PDB entry 9AU8 | electron microscopy, 3.44 A resolution | chains A and C of the 3 polymer chains in the assembly

Chain A:
Molecule: DNA polymerase theta
Source organism: Homo sapiens
Notes: EC 2.7.7.7
Reference sequence: O75417 (DPOLQ_HUMAN); residue numbers follow UniProt; this construct covers 1792-2590
Sequence (799 residues; row label = number of the first residue in the row):
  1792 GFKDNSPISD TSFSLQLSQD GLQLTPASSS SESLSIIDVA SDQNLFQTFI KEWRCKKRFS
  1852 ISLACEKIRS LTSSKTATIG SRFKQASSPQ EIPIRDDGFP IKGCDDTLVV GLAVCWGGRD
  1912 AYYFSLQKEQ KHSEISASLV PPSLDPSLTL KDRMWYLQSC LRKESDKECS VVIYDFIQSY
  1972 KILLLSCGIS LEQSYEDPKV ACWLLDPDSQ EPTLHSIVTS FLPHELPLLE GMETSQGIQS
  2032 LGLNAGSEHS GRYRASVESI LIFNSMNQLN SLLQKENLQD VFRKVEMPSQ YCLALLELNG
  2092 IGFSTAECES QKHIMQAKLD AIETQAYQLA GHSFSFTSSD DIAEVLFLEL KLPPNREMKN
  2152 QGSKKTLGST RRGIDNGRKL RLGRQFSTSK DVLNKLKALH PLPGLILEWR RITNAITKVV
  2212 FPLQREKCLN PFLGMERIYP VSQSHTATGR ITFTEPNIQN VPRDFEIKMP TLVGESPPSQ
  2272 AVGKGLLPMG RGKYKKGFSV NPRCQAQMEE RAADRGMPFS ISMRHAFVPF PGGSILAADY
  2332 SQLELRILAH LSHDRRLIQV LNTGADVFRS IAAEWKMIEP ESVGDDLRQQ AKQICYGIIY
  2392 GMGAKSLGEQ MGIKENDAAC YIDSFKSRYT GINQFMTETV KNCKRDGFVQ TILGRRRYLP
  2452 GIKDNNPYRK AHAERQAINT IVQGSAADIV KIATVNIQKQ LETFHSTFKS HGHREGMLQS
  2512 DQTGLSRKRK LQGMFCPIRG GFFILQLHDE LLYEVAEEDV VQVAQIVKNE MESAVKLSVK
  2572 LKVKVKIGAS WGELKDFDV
Disordered / not traced: 1792-1823, 1862-1884, 1921-1935, 2149-2173, 2262-2307, 2509-2525
Metal / ion sites: Mg2+: Asp-2330 (together with dTTP)
Ligand contacts: dTTP (TTP): Arg-2241, Asp-2330, Tyr-2331, Ser-2332, Gln-2333, Leu-2334, Glu-2335, Phe-2359, Arg-2379, Gln-2380, Lys-2383, Gln-2384, Tyr-2387, Tyr-2391, Gln-2474, Asp-2540
Swiss-Prot annotation at these positions:
  - region: Lys-2142 to Phe-2177 (Loop 1)
  - binding site (Mg(2+)): Asp-2330, Tyr-2331, Asp-2540
  - mutagenesis: Ser-1977 (S1977P: Decreased protein stability), Lys-2181 (K2181A: Impaired ability to bypasse abasic sites), Arg-2202 (R2202A: Impaired ability to bypasse abasic sites. In Pol-theta(RR) mutant; abolished polymerase activity; when associated with V-2254), Arg-2254 (R2254A/V: Impaired ability to bypasse abasic sites; R2254V: In Pol-theta(RR) mutant; abolished polymerase activity; when associated with A-2202), Asp-2540 to Glu-2541 (Abolishes DNA polymerase activity)
From the paper describing this entry:
  - Mg2+ coordination: Asp-2330
  - binding site for dTTP: Gln-2384
  - binding site for the 29-nt DNA strand: Gln-2234, Ala-2238, Asn-2248, Gln-2384, Arg-2448, His-2463, Arg-2466
  - binding site for the 20-nt DNA strand (chain C): Lys-2181, Arg-2201, Arg-2202, Arg-2254, Arg-2315

Chain C:
Molecule: 20-nt DNA strand
Sequence (20 nucleotides; row label = number of the first residue in the row):
     1 TGCTGTGAGG CATCCGTAGC
Disordered / not traced: 1-14
Modified positions: DOC (2',3'-dideoxycytidine-5'-monophosphate) at position 20

Interface between chain A and chain C:
Pairs across the interface - 17 pairs, chain A then chain C:
  Lys-2181(A) / DT17(C)  hydrogen bond to the phosphate
  Lys-2181(A) / DA18(C)  salt bridge to the phosphate
  Arg-2201(A) / DT17(C)  salt bridge to the phosphate
  Asn-2205(A) / DA18(C)  sugar contact
  Lys-2209(A) / DG16(C)  base contact
  Arg-2241(A) / DOC_20(C)  hydrogen bond to the base
  Gln-2250(A) / DG19(C)  sugar contact
  Asn-2251(A) / DA18(C)  hydrogen bond to the base
  Asn-2251(A) / DG19(C)  sugar contact
  Val-2252(A) / DG19(C)  sugar contact
  Arg-2254(A) / DG19(C)  phosphate contact
  Arg-2254(A) / DOC_20(C)  salt bridge to the phosphate
  Arg-2315(A) / DG19(C)  hydrogen bond to the phosphate
  Arg-2315(A) / DOC_20(C)  salt bridge to the phosphate
  Gln-2384(A) / DOC_20(C)  base contact
  Leu-2538(A) / DOC_20(C)  sugar contact
  His-2539(A) / DG19(C)  hydrogen bond to the base
Other interface residues (no listed pair), chain A (16 interface residues in all): Ser-2180, Arg-2202, Pro-2253

In short:
16 residues of chain A and 5 residues of chain C are in contact; the contacts include 5 hydrogen bonds and 4
salt bridges. Among the polar pairs are Arg-2241(A)/DOC_20(C), Asn-2251(A)/DA18(C) and His-2539(A)/DG19(C).
From the paper: a binding site for the 29-nt DNA strand at Gln-2234(A), Ala-2238(A) and Asn-2248(A) among
others; a binding site for the 20-nt DNA strand (chain C) at Lys-2181(A), Arg-2201(A) and Arg-2202(A) among
others.
Here chain A is DNA polymerase theta (Homo sapiens) and chain C is a 20-nt DNA strand. Entry 9AU8 (Ternary
complex of human DNA polymerase theta polymerase domain with a mismatched T:T base pair) was determined by
electron microscopy together with 9AU5 and 9AU9 from the same study.
